Entry 2ER7 (X-ray diffraction, 1.60 A resolution); this record covers chains E and I.

# Chain E
Molecule: Endothiapepsin
From: Cryphonectria parasitica
Notes: EC 3.4.23.6
Reference sequence: P11838 (CARP_CRYPA); the construct lacks a stretch of the UniProt sequence and is renumbered around it, so the offset changes along the chain: -2 to 63 = UniProt 90-155; 64-80 = UniProt 157-173; 81-134 = UniProt 175-228; 135-159 = UniProt 230-254; 8 more segments
Amino-acid sequence (330 residues; each row starts with the number of its first residue; note: 9 numbers in that range are skipped by the numbering (no residue carries them; nothing is unmodelled there); a row labelled like 282A-282B holds insertion residues (282A, then the next letters in order); numbers below 1 keep their minus sign (Ser-2 is residue -2)):
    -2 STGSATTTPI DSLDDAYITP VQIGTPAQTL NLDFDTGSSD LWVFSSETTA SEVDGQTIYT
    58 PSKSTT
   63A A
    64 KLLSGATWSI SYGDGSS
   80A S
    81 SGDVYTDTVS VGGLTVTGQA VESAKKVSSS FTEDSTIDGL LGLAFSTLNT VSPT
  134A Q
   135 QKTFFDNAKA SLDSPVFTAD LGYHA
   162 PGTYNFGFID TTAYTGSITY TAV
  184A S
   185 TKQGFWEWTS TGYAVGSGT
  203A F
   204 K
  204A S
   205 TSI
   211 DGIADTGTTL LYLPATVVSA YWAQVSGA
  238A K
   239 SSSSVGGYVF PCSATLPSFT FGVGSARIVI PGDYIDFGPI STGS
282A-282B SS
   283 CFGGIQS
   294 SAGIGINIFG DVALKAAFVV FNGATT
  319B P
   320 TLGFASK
Swiss-Prot annotation at these positions:
  - active site: Asp32, Ser194
Disulfides: Cys250-Cys283

# Chain I
Molecule: Transition-state isostere inhibitor of renin
Amino-acid sequence (8 residues; each row starts with the number of its first residue):
     1 XHPFHXIH
Modified positions: BOC (tert-butyl hydrogen carbonate) at position 1; LOV (5-amino-4-hydroxy-2-isopropyl-7-methyl-octanoic acid) at position 6

# Chain E / chain I interface
Pairs across the interface (40; chain E residue first):
  Ile7(E) - Phe4(I)  hydrophobic
  Leu10(E) - BOC_1(I)
  Asp12(E) - His2(I)  hydrogen bond (side chain-backbone)
  Asp12(E) - Pro3(I)
  Asp12(E) - Phe4(I)
  Ala13(E) - Phe4(I)  hydrophobic
  Asp30(E) - LOV_6(I)
  Asp32(E) - LOV_6(I)
  Gly34(E) - LOV_6(I)
  Gly34(E) - Ile7(I)  hydrogen bond (backbone-backbone)
  Ile73(E) - Ile7(I)  hydrophobic
  Ser74(E) - Ile7(I)
  Ser74(E) - His8(I)  hydrogen bond (backbone-backbone)
  Tyr75(E) - His5(I)
  Tyr75(E) - LOV_6(I)
  Gly76(E) - His5(I)
  Gly76(E) - LOV_6(I)  hydrogen bond (backbone-backbone)
  Asp77(E) - His5(I)  hydrogen bond (backbone-backbone)
  Ser79(E) - LOV_6(I)
  Asp114(E) - Phe4(I)
  Ile117(E) - Phe4(I)  hydrophobic
  Leu120(E) - LOV_6(I)
  Leu128(E) - Ile7(I)
  Thr130(E) - Ile7(I)
  Ile213(E) - LOV_6(I)
  Asp215(E) - LOV_6(I)
  Gly217(E) - Phe4(I)
  Gly217(E) - LOV_6(I)  hydrogen bond (backbone-backbone)
  Thr218(E) - Phe4(I)
  Thr218(E) - His5(I)  hydrogen bond
  Thr218(E) - LOV_6(I)
  Thr219(E) - Pro3(I)
  Thr219(E) - Phe4(I)  hydrogen bond (side chain-backbone)
  Phe275(E) - BOC_1(I)
  Gly276(E) - BOC_1(I)
  Pro277(E) - BOC_1(I)
  Ile278(E) - BOC_1(I)
  Phe284(E) - BOC_1(I)
  Ile297(E) - His5(I)
  Ile301(E) - His5(I)
Interface residues without a listed pair, chain E (35 interface residues in all): Asp8, Ser35, Phe111, Phe189, Leu220

# Summary
35 residues of chain E face 8 of chain I across their interface; the contacts include 8 hydrogen bonds. Among
the polar pairs are Asp12(E)-His2(I), Thr218(E)-His5(I) and Thr219(E)-Phe4(I). From UniProt: active-site
residues Asp32(E) and Ser194(E) on chain E.
Chain E is Endothiapepsin (Cryphonectria parasitica) and chain I is Transition-state isostere inhibitor of
renin; the structure, X-ray analyses of aspartic proteinases.iii. three-dimensional structure of
endothiapepsin complexed with a transition-state isostere inhibitor of ..., was determined by X-ray
diffraction.
